PDB entry 8Z83 | electron microscopy, 2.60 A resolution | chains C and L of the 36 polymer chains in the assembly

# Chain C
Molecule: Photosynthetic reaction center cytochrome c subunit
Organism: Halorhodospira halophila
Chain sequence (362 residues; numbered 1 to 362; the number before each row is that of its first residue):
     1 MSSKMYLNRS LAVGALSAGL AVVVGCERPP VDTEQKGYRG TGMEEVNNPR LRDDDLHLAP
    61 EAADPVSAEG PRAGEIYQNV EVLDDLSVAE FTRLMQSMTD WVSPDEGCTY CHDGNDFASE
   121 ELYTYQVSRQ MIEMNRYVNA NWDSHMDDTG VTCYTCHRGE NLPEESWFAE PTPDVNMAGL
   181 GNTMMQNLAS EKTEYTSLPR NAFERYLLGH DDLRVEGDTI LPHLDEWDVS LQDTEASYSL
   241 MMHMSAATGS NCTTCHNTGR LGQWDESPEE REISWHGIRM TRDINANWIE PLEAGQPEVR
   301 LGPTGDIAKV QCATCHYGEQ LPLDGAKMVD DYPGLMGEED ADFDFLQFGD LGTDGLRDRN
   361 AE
Not modelled in the structure: 1-25, 359-362
Covalently attached groups: (2S)-3-hydroxypropane-1,2-diyl dihexadecanoate (Z41) linked to Cys-26; heme c (HEC) linked to Cys-111, Cys-153, Cys-156, Cys-252, Cys-255, Cys-312, Cys-315
Bound ions: heme c Fe (4 sites), coordinated by Met-95, His-112, Met-131, His-145, His-157, Met-241, His-256, His-316; Mg2+: Gln-186, Glu-235
Ligand contacts:
  - heme c (HEC), molecule 1: Tyr-77, Gln-78, Asn-79, Val-80, Glu-81, Val-82, Leu-83, Phe-91, Met-95, Gln-96, Met-98, Thr-99, Val-102, Ser-103, Gly-107, Cys-108, Tyr-110, His-112, Phe-117, Ala-118, Tyr-125, Ser-128, Arg-129, Ile-132
  - heme c (HEC), molecule 2: Met-98, Val-102, Tyr-110, Tyr-123, Thr-124, Val-127, Ser-128, Met-131, Ile-132, Met-134, Asn-135, Val-151, Thr-152, His-157, Asn-161, Leu-162, Pro-163, Ser-166, Ile-284, Ile-289, Gln-296, Arg-300, Ile-307, Ala-308, Lys-309, Val-310, Thr-314, Leu-335
  - heme c (HEC), molecule 3: His-145, Met-146, Thr-149, Gly-150, Val-151, Leu-207, Met-244, Thr-248, Glu-270, Ile-273, Ser-274, Gly-277, Ile-278, Met-280, Thr-281, Ile-284, Val-310, Gln-311, His-316, Gln-320, Leu-321, Pro-322, Gly-325
  - heme c (HEC), molecule 4: Leu-213, Arg-214, Val-215, Glu-216, Tyr-238, Met-241, Met-242, Met-244, Ser-245, Ser-250, Asn-251, Thr-254, His-256, Leu-261, Gly-262, Trp-264, Glu-270, Arg-271, Ser-274, Trp-275, Ile-278, Arg-279

# Chain L
Molecule: Reaction center protein L chain
Organism: Halorhodospira halophila
UniProt: A0A2L1K3P0 (A0A2L1K3P0_HALHA); residue numbers follow UniProt; this construct covers 1-276
Chain sequence (276 residues; each row starts with the number of its first residue):
     1 MAMLDFEKKY RVRGGTLLGG DLFDFWIGPF YVGIFGVLTA IFAVLGTVLI IYGASQDTFN
    61 LWQISIAPPD LSYGLALAPM MEGGLWQIIT VCALGAFITW ALRQAEISKK LGMGYHVPVA
   121 FAVAILAYAT LVVFRPLLMG AWGHGFPYGI LSHLDWVSNV GYQYLHFHYN PAHMLAVTFF
   181 FTTTLALALH GGLILSVTNP KKGEPVKTAE HENTFFRDVI GYSIGSLGIH RLGLFLALNA
   241 GFWSAVCIII SGPFWTRGWP EWWNWWLNVP IWSWGG
Not modelled in the structure: 1, 276
Construct notes: conflict Thr-99 (Ala in A0A2L1K3P0), Pro-205 (Ser in A0A2L1K3P0), Ile-220 (Val in A0A2L1K3P0), Gly-241 (Ala in A0A2L1K3P0)
Bound ions: Fe ion: His-190, His-230 (shared with 3 residues of chain M)
Ligand contacts:
  - bacteriochlorophyll a (BCL), molecule 1: Ala-40, Ile-41, Val-44
  - bacteriochlorophyll a (BCL), molecule 2: Phe-42, Leu-45, Ile-88, Val-91, Cys-92
  - bacteriochlorophyll a (BCL), molecule 3: Thr-47, Ile-50, Phe-97, Tyr-128, Leu-131, Phe-146, Ile-150, Leu-151, His-153, Leu-154, Trp-156, Val-157
  - bacteriochlorophyll a (BCL), molecule 4: Phe-97, Phe-121, Ala-124, Ile-125, Ala-127, Tyr-128, Leu-131, Trp-156, Val-157, Ser-158, Val-160, Gly-161, Tyr-162, Phe-167, His-168, His-173, Ala-176, Val-177, Phe-180, Phe-181, Ser-244, Ala-245, Cys-247, Ile-248
  - bacteriochlorophyll a (BCL), molecule 5: Val-157, Tyr-162, His-168, Phe-181
  - bacteriochlorophyll a (BCL), molecule 6: His-168, His-173, Met-174, Val-177, Thr-178, Phe-181, Thr-182, Leu-185
  - bacteriopheophytin a (BPH), molecule 1: Thr-39, Phe-42, Ala-43, Gly-46, Thr-47, Ile-50, Ile-89, Cys-92, Ala-93, Ala-96, Phe-97, Trp-100, Gln-104, Val-117, Ala-120, Phe-121, Val-123, Ala-124, Tyr-128, Phe-146, Tyr-148, Gly-149, Ile-150, His-153, Phe-180, Ala-237, Leu-238, Gly-241
  - bacteriopheophytin a (BPH), molecule 2: Phe-181, Thr-184, Leu-185, Ala-188, Leu-189, Phe-216, Val-219, Ile-220
  - menaquinone 8 (MQ8): Phe-30, Ala-43, Val-44, Thr-47, Trp-100
  - Ubiquinone-8 (UQ8), molecule 1: Leu-17, Leu-18, Phe-35, Leu-38, Phe-42, Leu-75, Ala-76, Leu-77, Trp-86, Gln-87, Thr-90, Val-91, Leu-94, Gly-95, Ile-98, Thr-99, Leu-102, Val-133, Trp-142
  - Ubiquinone-8 (UQ8), molecule 2: Pro-171, Met-174, Leu-175, Thr-178, Trp-263
  - Ubiquinone-8 (UQ8), molecule 3: Leu-175, Thr-178, Phe-179, Thr-182, Leu-185, Ala-186, Leu-189, His-190, Leu-193, Ile-194, Glu-212, Asn-213, Phe-216, Ile-220, Tyr-222, Ser-223, Ile-224, Gly-225, Ser-226, Ile-229, Leu-232, Leu-236
  - Z41 ((2S)-3-hydroxypropane-1,2-diyl dihexadecanoate): Phe-134, Leu-138, Pro-171, Ala-172, Trp-243, Ile-249, Ile-250, Phe-254, Trp-262, Trp-263, Trp-265, Trp-266

# Chain C / chain L interface
Contacting residue pairs - 73 pairs, chain C then chain L:
  Cys-26(C) / Phe-254(L)
  Glu-27(C) / Phe-254(L)  hydrogen bond (backbone-backbone)
  Glu-27(C) / Trp-255(L)
  Glu-27(C) / Thr-256(L)  hydrogen bond
  Glu-27(C) / Arg-257(L)  salt bridge
  Arg-28(C) / Pro-253(L)
  Arg-28(C) / Phe-254(L)
  Pro-29(C) / Pro-253(L)
  Pro-29(C) / Phe-254(L)
  Val-31(C) / Gly-252(L)
  Val-31(C) / Thr-256(L)
  Thr-33(C) / Leu-71(L)
  Thr-33(C) / Met-139(L)
  Thr-33(C) / His-144(L)
  Gln-35(C) / Asp-70(L)  hydrogen bond
  Gln-35(C) / Leu-71(L)  hydrogen bond (side chain-backbone)
  Arg-39(C) / Ala-67(L)  hydrogen bond (side chain-backbone)
  Arg-39(C) / Pro-68(L)  hydrogen bond (side chain-backbone)
  Arg-39(C) / Pro-69(L)
  Arg-39(C) / Asp-70(L)
  Arg-39(C) / Met-81(L)
  Arg-39(C) / Glu-82(L)
  Arg-39(C) / Gly-83(L)
  Gly-40(C) / Pro-68(L)
  Gly-40(C) / Pro-147(L)
  Gly-40(C) / Trp-156(L)
  Thr-41(C) / Asp-155(L)
  Thr-41(C) / Trp-156(L)
  Thr-41(C) / Asn-159(L)  hydrogen bond (backbone-side chain)
  Gly-42(C) / Trp-156(L)
  Gly-42(C) / Asn-159(L)
  Gly-42(C) / Val-160(L)
  Gly-42(C) / Gln-163(L)  hydrogen bond (backbone-side chain)
  Met-43(C) / Asn-159(L)
  Glu-44(C) / Leu-71(L)
  Glu-44(C) / Gly-143(L)
  Glu-44(C) / His-144(L)
  Glu-44(C) / Gln-163(L)  hydrogen bond
  Val-46(C) / Met-139(L)  hydrophobic
  Val-46(C) / Gln-163(L)
  Val-46(C) / Gly-252(L)
  Val-46(C) / Thr-256(L)
  Asn-48(C) / Thr-256(L)
  Leu-51(C) / Thr-256(L)
  Leu-51(C) / Arg-257(L)
  Ala-189(C) / Leu-267(L)  hydrophobic
  Glu-194(C) / Pro-260(L)
  Tyr-195(C) / Tyr-169(L)
  Tyr-195(C) / Pro-260(L)
  Tyr-195(C) / Glu-261(L)
  Tyr-195(C) / Asn-264(L)
  Thr-196(C) / His-166(L)
  Thr-196(C) / Tyr-169(L)
  Thr-196(C) / Pro-260(L)
  Ser-197(C) / Tyr-169(L)  hydrogen bond
  Tyr-238(C) / Tyr-162(L)
  Tyr-238(C) / Leu-165(L)  hydrogen bond (side chain-backbone)
  Tyr-238(C) / His-166(L)
  Met-242(C) / Leu-165(L)
  Ser-245(C) / Leu-165(L)
  Asn-251(C) / Tyr-162(L)
  Asn-251(C) / Gln-163(L)
  Asn-251(C) / Leu-165(L)
  Cys-252(C) / Tyr-162(L)  hydrogen bond (side chain-backbone)
  Cys-252(C) / Leu-165(L)
  Thr-253(C) / Asn-159(L)
  Asn-257(C) / Asn-159(L)
  Thr-258(C) / Ser-158(L)  hydrogen bond
  Thr-258(C) / Asn-159(L)  hydrogen bond (backbone-side chain)
  Thr-258(C) / Tyr-162(L)
  Gly-259(C) / Asp-155(L)
  Gly-259(C) / Ser-158(L)
  Arg-260(C) / Asp-155(L)  salt bridge
Interface residues without a listed pair, chain C (36 interface residues in all): Glu-34, Tyr-38, Asn-47, Ser-250, His-256
Interface residues without a listed pair, chain L (35 interface residues in all): Leu-138, Ser-152, Tyr-164

# Summary
Chain C and chain L form an interface of 36 and 35 residues respectively, with 14 hydrogen bonds and 2 salt
bridges. Polar pairs include Glu-27(C)/Arg-257(L), Arg-260(C)/Asp-155(L) and Glu-27(C)/Thr-256(L).
Chain C is Photosynthetic reaction center cytochrome c subunit and chain L is Reaction center protein L chain,
both from Halorhodospira halophila; the structure, Photosynthetic LH1-RC complex from the purple bacterium
Halorhodospira halophila, was determined by electron microscopy, deposited together with 8Z82.
